PDB entry 1QVW | X-ray diffraction, 1.90 A resolution | chains A and B

Chain A (and B):
Name: YDR533c protein
Organism: Saccharomyces cerevisiae
Notes: chain B of this document is another copy of the same molecule, construct and numbering; everything in this record applies to it too
UniProt: Q04432 (HSP31_YEAST); numbering as in UniProt (aligned over 1-237)
Chain sequence (237 residues; each row starts with the number of its first residue):
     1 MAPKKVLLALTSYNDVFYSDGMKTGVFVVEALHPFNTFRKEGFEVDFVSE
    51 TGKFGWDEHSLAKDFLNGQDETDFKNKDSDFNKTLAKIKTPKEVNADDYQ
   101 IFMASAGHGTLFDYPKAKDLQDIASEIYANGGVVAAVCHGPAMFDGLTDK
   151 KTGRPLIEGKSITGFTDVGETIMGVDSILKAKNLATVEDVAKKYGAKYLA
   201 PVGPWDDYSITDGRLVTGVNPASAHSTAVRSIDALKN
Disordered / not traced: 1
Construct notes: engineered mutation M22 (Ala in Q04432), M103 (Phe in Q04432), M143 (Ile in Q04432), M173 (Leu in Q04432); modified residue (138)
Modified residues: C138 (s,s-(2-hydroxyethyl)thiocysteine; CME)
Curated features (UniProtKB/Swiss-Prot):
  - active site: C138, H139, E170
  - modified residue: C138 (Cysteine sulfinic acid (-SO2H))

How chain A and chain B interact:
Residue-residue contacts - 28 pairs, chain A then chain B:
  G159(A) with K197(B), hydrogen bond (backbone-side chain)
  K160(A) with K197(B)
  S161(A) with S161(B), hydrogen bond; K197(B); L199(B)
  K197(A) with G159(B), hydrogen bond (side chain-backbone); K160(B); D212(B), salt bridge
  L199(A) with S161(B); L199(B), hydrophobic; T211(B)
  A200(A) with R230(B), hydrogen bond (backbone-side chain)
  P201(A) with R230(B)
  V202(A) with V229(B), hydrophobic; R230(B)
  Y208(A) with Y208(B), hydrophobic; S209(B), hydrogen bond (side chain-backbone); I210(B); R230(B), hydrogen bond
  S209(A) with Y208(B), hydrogen bond (backbone-side chain)
  I210(A) with Y208(B)
  T211(A) with L199(B)
  D212(A) with K197(B), salt bridge
  V229(A) with V202(B), hydrophobic
  R230(A) with A200(B), hydrogen bond (side chain-backbone); P201(B); V202(B); Y208(B), hydrogen bond
Other interface residues (no listed pair), chain B (16 interface residues in all): S226

In short:
Chain A and chain B form an interface of 15 and 16 residues respectively, with 9 hydrogen bonds and 2 salt
bridges. Polar pairs include K197(A)-D212(B), G159(A)-K197(B) and S161(A)-S161(B). Curated annotation
(UniProt) lists 3 active-site residues on chain A.
Chain A and chain B are both YDR533c protein (Saccharomyces cerevisiae); the structure, Crystal structure of
the S. cerevisiae YDR533c protein, was determined by X-ray diffraction (same publication as 1QVV and 1QVZ).
